Entry 4GKC (X-ray diffraction, 1.30 A resolution); this record covers chain A.

== Chain A ==
Name: Retinol-binding protein 2
From: Homo sapiens
UniProt: P50120 (RET2_HUMAN); residues 1-133 here correspond to UniProt positions 2-134 (UniProt number = residue number + 1)
Sequence (133 residues; row label = number of the first residue in the row):
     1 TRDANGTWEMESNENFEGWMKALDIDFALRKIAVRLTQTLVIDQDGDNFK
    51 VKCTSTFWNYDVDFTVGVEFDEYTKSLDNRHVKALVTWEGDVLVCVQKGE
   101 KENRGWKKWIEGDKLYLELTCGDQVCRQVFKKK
Sequence notes: engineered mutation A4 (Gln5 in P50120), W19 (Tyr20 in P50120), L29 (Thr30 in P50120), L40 (Lys41 in P50120), V51 (Thr52 in P50120), C53 (Thr54 in P50120), W58 (Arg59 in P50120), K108 (Gln109 in P50120)
Covalently attached groups: retinal (RET) linked to K108
Ligand contacts: retinal (RET): F16, W19, M20, I25, A33, Q38, L40, V51, C53, S55, W58, N59, Y60, L77, W106, L117, L119

== In short ==
Covalently linked retinal: at K108.
Chain A is Retinol-binding protein 2 (Homo sapiens); the structure, Crystal structure of
Q108K:K40L:T51V:T53C:R58W:T29L:Y19W:Q4A mutant of cellular retinol binding protein II complex with
all-trans-retinal at 1.33, was determined by X-ray diffraction (same publication as 4RUU, 4EDE, 4EEJ, 4EFG and
4EXZ).
